PDB entry 7Q9B | X-ray diffraction, 3.24 A resolution | chains CCC and DDD of the 10 polymer chains in the assembly

== Chain CCC ==
Name: Glu-ala-ala-gly-ile-gly-ile-leu-thr-val
Sequence (10 residues; numbered 1 to 10; the number before each row is that of its first residue):
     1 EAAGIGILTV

== Chain DDD ==
Name: Human T Cell Receptor Mel8, Alpha Chain
Source organism: Homo sapiens
Sequence (193 residues; row label = number of the first residue in the row):
     1 QKEVEQNSGP LSVPEGAIAS LNCTYSDRGS QSFFWYRQYS GKSPELIMSI YSNGDKEDGR
    61 FTAQLNKASQ YVSLLIRDSQ PSDSATYLCA VQKLVFGTGT RLLVSPNIQN PDPAVYQLRD
   121 SKSSDKSVCL FTDFDSQTNV SQSKDSDVYI TDKCVLDMRS MDFKSNSAVA WSNKSDFACA
   181 NAFNNSIIPE DTF
Cystine bridges: C23-C89, C129-C179

== Chain CCC / chain DDD interface ==
Contacting residue pairs (7; chain CCC residue first):
  E1(CCC) - G29(DDD)
  A2(CCC) - Q31(DDD)
  G4(CCC) - Q31(DDD)  hydrogen bond (backbone-side chain)
  G4(CCC) - S32(DDD)  hydrogen bond (backbone-side chain)
  I5(CCC) - Q31(DDD)
  I5(CCC) - S32(DDD)
  I5(CCC) - Y51(DDD)  hydrophobic
Interface residues without a listed pair, chain CCC (5 interface residues in all): A3
The authors on this interface:
  - interface residues, chain CCC: G4(CCC)

== In short ==
5 residues of chain CCC face 4 of chain DDD across their interface; the contacts include 2 hydrogen bonds.
Among the polar pairs are G4(CCC)-Q31(DDD) and G4(CCC)-S32(DDD). The paper reports the interface residue
G4(CCC).
Chain CCC is Glu-ala-ala-gly-ile-gly-ile-leu-thr-val and chain DDD is Human T Cell Receptor Mel8, Alpha Chain
(Homo sapiens); the structure, MHC Class I A02 Allele presenting EAAGIGILTV, in complex with Mel8 TCR, was
determined by X-ray diffraction together with 7ZUC, 7Q98, 7Q99 and 7Q9A from the same study.
